PDB entry 6TZF | X-ray diffraction, 1.96 A resolution | chain A

[Chain A]
Protein: Beta-lactamase
Organism: Acinetobacter baumannii
Notes: EC 3.5.2.6
Reference sequence: Q6DRA1 (Q6DRA1_ACIBA); residues 0-359 here correspond to UniProt positions 24-383 (UniProt number = residue number + 24)
Sequence (361 residues; each row starts with the number of its first residue; numbers below 1 keep their minus sign (Met-1 is residue -1)):
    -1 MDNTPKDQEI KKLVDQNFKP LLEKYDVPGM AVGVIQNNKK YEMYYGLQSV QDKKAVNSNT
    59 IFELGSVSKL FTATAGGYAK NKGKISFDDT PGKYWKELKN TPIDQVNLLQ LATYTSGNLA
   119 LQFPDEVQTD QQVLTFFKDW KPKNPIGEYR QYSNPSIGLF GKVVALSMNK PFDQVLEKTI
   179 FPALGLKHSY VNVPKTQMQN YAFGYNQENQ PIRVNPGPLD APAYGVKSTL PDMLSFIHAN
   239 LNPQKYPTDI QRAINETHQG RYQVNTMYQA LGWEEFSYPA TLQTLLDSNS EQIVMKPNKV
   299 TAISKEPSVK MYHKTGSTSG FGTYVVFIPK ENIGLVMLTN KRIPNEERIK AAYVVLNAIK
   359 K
Disordered / not traced: -1 to 0, 359
Construct notes: expression tag (-1)
Glycans and other covalent adducts: compound KAS linked to Ser64
Residues lining bound ligands: KAS (3-(1-{[hydroxy(phosphonooxy)boranyl]methyl}-1H-1,2,3-triazol-4-yl)benzoic acid): Gly63, Lys67, Leu119, Gln120, Tyr150, Asn152, Asn287, Val292, Lys312, Thr313, Gly314, Ser315, Thr316, Ser317, Arg340
From the paper describing this entry:
  - binding site for KAS: Ser64, Gln120, Asn152, Ser315, Ser317

[Summary]
Compound KAS is covalently linked to Ser64. From the paper: a binding site for KAS at Ser64, Gln120 and Asn152
among others.
Chain A is Beta-lactamase (Acinetobacter baumannii); the structure, ADC-7 in complex with boronic acid
transition state inhibitor S17079, was determined by X-ray diffraction, deposited together with 6TZG, 6TZH,
6TZI and 6TZJ.
